PDB entry 4Z6B | X-ray diffraction, 1.20 A resolution | chain A

# Chain A
Molecule: Tyrosine-protein phosphatase YopH
Source organism: Yersinia enterocolitica
Notes: EC 3.1.3.48; fragment: catalytic subunit
UniProtKB: P15273 (YOPH_YEREN); residues 164-468 here = UniProt positions 164-468
Chain sequence (306 residues; numbered 163 to 468; the number before each row is that of its first residue):
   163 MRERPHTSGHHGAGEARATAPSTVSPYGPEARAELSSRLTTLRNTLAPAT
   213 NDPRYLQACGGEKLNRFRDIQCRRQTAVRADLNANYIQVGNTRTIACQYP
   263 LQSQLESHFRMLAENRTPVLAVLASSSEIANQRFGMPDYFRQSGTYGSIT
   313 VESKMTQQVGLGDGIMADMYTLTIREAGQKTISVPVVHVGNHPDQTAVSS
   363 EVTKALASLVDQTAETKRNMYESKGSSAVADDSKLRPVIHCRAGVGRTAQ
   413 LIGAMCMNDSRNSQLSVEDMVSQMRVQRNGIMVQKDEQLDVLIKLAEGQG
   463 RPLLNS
Disordered / not traced: 163-186
Sequence notes: initiating methionine (163); engineered mutation R235 (Cys in P15273), H354 (Trp in P15273)
Curated features (UniProtKB/Swiss-Prot):
  - active site: C403 (Phosphocysteine intermediate)
What the authors report for this chain:
  - contacts within the chain: H354-P355 (hydrogen bond)
  - catalytic residues: D356 (citing earlier work)
  - mutagenesis - W354H: decreased catalytic activity

# In short
UniProt lists active-site residue C403. The paper reports the catalytic residue D356; W354H reduces catalytic
activity.
Chain A is Tyrosine-protein phosphatase YopH (Yersinia enterocolitica); the structure, YopH W354H Yersinia
enterocolitica PTPase in the apo form, was determined by X-ray diffraction, deposited together with 4YAA, 4ZI4
and 4ZN5.
